Entry 5B1X (X-ray diffraction, 2.90 A resolution); this record covers chain A.

# Chain A
Protein: C-type lectin domain family 4 member A
Source organism: Homo sapiens
UniProt: Q9UMR7 (CLC4A_HUMAN); residue numbers follow UniProt; this construct covers 106-237
Sequence (134 residues; row label = number of the first residue in the row):
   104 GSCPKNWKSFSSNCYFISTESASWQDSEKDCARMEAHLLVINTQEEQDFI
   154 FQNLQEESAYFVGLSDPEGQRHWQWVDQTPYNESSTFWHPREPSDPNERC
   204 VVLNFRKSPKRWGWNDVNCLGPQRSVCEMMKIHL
Disordered / not traced: 104, 235-237
Sequence notes: expression tag (104-105)
Cystine bridges: Cys106-Cys117, Cys134-Cys230, Cys203-Cys222
Metal / ion sites: Ca2+ site 1: Val143, Asn145, Glu149, Glu231; Ca2+ site 2: Glu195, Ser197, Glu201, Asn218, Asp219 (together with alpha-D-mannopyranose)
UniProt features mapped onto this chain:
  - binding site (Ca(2+)): Val143, Asn145, Glu149, Glu195, Ser197, Glu201, Asn218, Asp219, Glu231
  - binding site (alpha-D-mannopyranose): Glu195 to Ser197, Glu201
  - binding site (N-acetyl-D-glucosamine): Asn207 to Arg209
  - glycosylation: Asn185 (N-linked (GlcNAc...) asparagine)

# In short
The Ca2+ site 1 is built by Val143, Asn145, Glu149 and Glu231. Glu195, Ser197, Glu201, Asn218 and Asp219
coordinate Ca2+ site 2. UniProt lists 9 Ca2+-binding residues, 4 alpha-D-mannopyranose-binding residues and 3
N-acetyl-D-glucosamine-binding residues.
Chain A is C-type lectin domain family 4 member A (Homo sapiens); the structure, Crystal structure of human
dendritic cell inhibitory receptor (DCIR) C-type lectin domain in complex with biantennary ..., was determined
by X-ray diffraction, deposited together with 5B1W.
